1CGF - chain A; structure by X-ray diffraction, 2.10 A resolution.

== Chain A ==
Name: Fibroblast collagenase
Organism: Homo sapiens
Notes: EC 3.4.24.7
Reference sequence: P03956 (MMP1_HUMAN); numbering as in UniProt (aligned over 102-263)
Amino-acid sequence (162 residues; each row starts with the number of its first residue):
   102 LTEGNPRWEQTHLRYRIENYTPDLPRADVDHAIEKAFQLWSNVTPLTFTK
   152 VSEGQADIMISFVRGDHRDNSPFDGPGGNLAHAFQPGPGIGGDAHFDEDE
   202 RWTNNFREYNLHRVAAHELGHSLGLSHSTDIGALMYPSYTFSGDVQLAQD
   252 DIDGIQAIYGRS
Metal / ion sites: Ca2+ site 1: Asp-124, Glu-199, Glu-201; Ca2+ site 2: Asp-158, Gly-190, Gly-192, Asp-194; Zn2+ site 1: His-168, Asp-170, His-183, His-196; Ca2+ site 3: Asp-175, Gly-176, Gly-178, Asn-180, Asp-198, Glu-201; Zn2+ site 2: His-218, His-222, His-228
UniProt features mapped onto this chain:
  - active site: Glu-219
  - binding site (Ca(2+)): Asp-124, Asp-158, Asp-175, Gly-176, Gly-178, Asn-180, Gly-190, Gly-192, Asp-194, Asp-198, Glu-199, Glu-201
  - binding site (Zn(2+)): His-168, Asp-170, His-183, His-196, His-218, His-222, His-228
  - site: Asn-143 (Not glycosylated)
  - glycosylation: Asn-120 (N-linked (GlcNAc...) asparagine)

== Overview ==
Asp-124, Glu-199 and Glu-201 form the Ca2+ site 1. Asp-158, Gly-190, Gly-192 and Asp-194 coordinate Ca2+ site
2. From UniProt: active-site residue Glu-219, 12 Ca2+-binding residues and 7 Zn2+-binding residues.
Chain A is Fibroblast collagenase (Homo sapiens); the structure, Crystal structures of recombinant 19-kDa
human fibroblast collagenase complexed to itself, was determined by X-ray diffraction (same publication as
1CGE).
